PDB entry 6EVV | X-ray diffraction, 2.50 A resolution | chains H and E of the 3 polymer chains in the assembly

[Chain H]
Molecule: Prothrombin
Source organism: Homo sapiens
Notes: EC 3.4.21.5
UniProt: P00734 (THRB_HUMAN); the construct lacks a stretch of the UniProt sequence and is renumbered around it, so the offset changes along the chain: 16-36 = UniProt 364-384; 37-60 = UniProt 386-409; 61-77 = UniProt 419-435; 78-97 = UniProt 437-456; 6 more segments
Chain sequence (259 residues; row label = number of the first residue in the row; note: 1 number in that range is skipped by the numbering (no residue carries it; nothing is unmodelled there); a row labelled like 60A-60I holds insertion residues (60A, then the next letters in order)):
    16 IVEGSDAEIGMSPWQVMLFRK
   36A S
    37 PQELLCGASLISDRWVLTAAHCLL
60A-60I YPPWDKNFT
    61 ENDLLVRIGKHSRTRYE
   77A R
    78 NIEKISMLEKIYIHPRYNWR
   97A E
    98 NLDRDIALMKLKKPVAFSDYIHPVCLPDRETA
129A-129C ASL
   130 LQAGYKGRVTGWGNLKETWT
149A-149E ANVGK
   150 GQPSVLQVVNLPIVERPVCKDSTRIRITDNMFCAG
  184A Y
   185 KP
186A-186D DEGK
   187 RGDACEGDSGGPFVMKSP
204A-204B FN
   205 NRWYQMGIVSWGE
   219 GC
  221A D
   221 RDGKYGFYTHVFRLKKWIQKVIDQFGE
Disulfides: Cys42-Cys58, Cys168-Cys182, Cys191-Cys220
Glycans and other covalent adducts: compound 0G6 linked to His57, Ser195; N-acetylglucosamine (NAG) linked to Asn60G
Metal / ion sites: Na+: Arg221, Lys224
Residues lining bound ligands: 0G6 (D-phenylalanyl-N-[(2S,3S)-6-{[amino(iminio)methyl]amino}-1-chloro-2-hydroxyhexan-3-yl]-L-prolinamide): Tyr60A, Trp60D, Glu97A, Asn98, Leu99, Ile174, Asp189, Ala190, Cys191, Glu192, Gly193, Asp194, Val213, Ser214, Trp215, Gly216, Glu217, Gly219, Cys220, Gly226
UniProt features mapped onto this chain:
  - region: Ala183 to Val200 (High affinity receptor-binding region which is also known as the TP508 peptide)
  - active site (Charge relay system): His57, Asp102, Ser195
  - glycosylation: Asn60G (N-linked (GlcNAc...) (complex) asparagine)
From the paper describing this entry:
  - post-translational modification sites: Asn60G
  - binding site for Nu172, DNA (chain E): Arg75, Tyr76

[Chain E]
Molecule: Nu172, DNA
Sequence (26 nucleotides; row label = number of the first residue in the row):
     1 CGCCTAGGTTGGGTAGGGTGGTGGCG
Metal / ion sites: K+: DG7, DG8, DG11, DG12, DG16, DG17, DG20, DG21

[Chain H / chain E interface]
Pairs across the interface (21; chain H residue first):
  Ile24(H) - DG18(E)  sugar contact
  Gly69(H) - DG18(E)  base contact
  His71(H) - DG18(E)  base contact
  Arg75(H) - DT10(E)  hydrogen bond to the base
  Arg75(H) - DG11(E)  sugar contact
  Arg75(H) - DG13(E)  hydrogen bond to the base
  Arg75(H) - DG18(E)  base contact
  Arg75(H) - DT19(E)  hydrogen bond to the base
  Tyr76(H) - DT9(E)  stacking on the base
  Tyr76(H) - DT10(E)  hydrogen bond to the sugar
  Glu77(H) - DG18(E)  hydrogen bond to the base
  Arg77A(H) - DG8(E)  base contact
  Arg77A(H) - DT10(E)  hydrogen bond to the base
  Arg77A(H) - DT19(E)  hydrogen bond to the base
  Arg77A(H) - DG20(E)  hydrogen bond to the sugar
  Asn78(H) - DT19(E)  sugar contact
  Asn78(H) - DG20(E)  sugar contact
  Ile79(H) - DG18(E)  base contact
  Ile79(H) - DT19(E)  base contact
  Ile82(H) - DT9(E)  base contact
  Tyr117(H) - DG18(E)  hydrogen bond to the phosphate
Interface residues without a listed pair, chain H (13 interface residues in all): Lys70, Thr74
Interface residues without a listed pair, chain E (9 interface residues in all): DG17
Interface features reported in the paper:
  - specific contacts: Arg75(H)-DG13(E) (hydrogen bond), Arg75(H)-DT19(E) (hydrogen bond), Arg75(H)-DT10(E) (hydrogen bond), Tyr76(H)-DT9(E) (pi stacking)

[In short]
13 residues of chain H face 9 of chain E across their interface; the contacts include 9 hydrogen bonds and 1
aromatic stacking contact. Among the polar pairs are Arg75(H)-DT10(E), Arg75(H)-DG13(E) and Arg75(H)-DT19(E).
The paper describes hydrogen bonds between Arg75(H) and DG13(E), Arg75(H) and DT19(E) and Arg75(H) and
DT10(E); pi stacking between Tyr76(H) and DT9(E). From the paper: a binding site for Nu172, DNA (chain E) at
Arg75(H) and Tyr76(H); a modification site at Asn60G(H).
Here chain H is Prothrombin (Homo sapiens) and chain E is Nu172, DNA. Entry 6EVV (X-ray structure of the
complex between human alpha thrombin and NU172, a duplex/quadruplex 26-mer DNA aptamer ...) was determined by
X-ray diffraction (same publication as 6GN7).
